Entry 3C5Z (X-ray diffraction, 2.55 A resolution); this record covers chains B and C of the 8 polymer chains in the assembly.

Chain B:
Protein: TCR B3K506 Beta Chain
Organism: Mus musculus
Amino-acid sequence (240 residues; each row starts with the number of its first residue):
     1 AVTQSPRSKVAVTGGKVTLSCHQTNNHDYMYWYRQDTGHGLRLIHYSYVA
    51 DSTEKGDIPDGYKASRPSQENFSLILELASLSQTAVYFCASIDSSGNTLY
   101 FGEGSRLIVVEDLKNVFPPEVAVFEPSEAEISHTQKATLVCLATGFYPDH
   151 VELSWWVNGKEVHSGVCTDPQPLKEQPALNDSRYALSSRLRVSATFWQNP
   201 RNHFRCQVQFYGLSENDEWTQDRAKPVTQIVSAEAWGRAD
Cystine bridges: Cys-21/Cys-89, Cys-141/Cys-206

Chain C:
Protein: H-2 class II histocompatibility antigen, A-B alpha chain
Organism: Mus musculus
UniProt: P14434 (HA2B_MOUSE); residues 1-182 here correspond to UniProt positions 27-208 (UniProt number = residue number + 26)
Amino-acid sequence (182 residues; numbered 1 to 182; the number before each row is that of its first residue):
     1 IEADHVGTYGISVYQSPGDIGQYTFEFDGDELFYVDLDKKETVWMLPEFG
    51 QLASFDPQGGLQNIAVVKHNLGVLTKRSNSTPATNEAPQATVFPKSPVLL
   101 GQPNTLICFVDNIFPPVINITWLRNSKSVADGVYETSFFVNRDYSFHKLS
   151 YLTFIPSDDDIYDCKVEHWGLEEPVLKHWEPE
Cystine bridges: Cys-108/Cys-164
UniProt features mapped onto this chain:
  - region: Glu-180 to Glu-182 (Connecting peptide)
  - glycosylation: Asn-119 (N-linked (GlcNAc...) asparagine)

How chain B and chain C interact:
Pairs across the interface (8; chain B residue first):
  Tyr-29(B) with Gln-62(C), hydrogen bond
  Tyr-46(B) with Gln-58(C); Gln-62(C), hydrogen bond
  Tyr-48(B) with Leu-61(C); Gln-62(C); Ala-65(C), hydrophobic
  Val-49(B) with Ala-65(C), hydrophobic
  Glu-54(B) with Gln-58(C)
Other interface residues (no listed pair), chain B (6 interface residues in all): Ser-94
Other interface residues (no listed pair), chain C (5 interface residues in all): Val-66

Summary:
The interface between chain B and chain C involves 6 residues on one side and 5 on the other; the contacts
include 2 hydrogen bonds. Polar pairs include Tyr-29(B)/Gln-62(C) and Tyr-46(B)/Gln-62(C).
Here chain B is TCR B3K506 Beta Chain and chain C is H-2 class II histocompatibility antigen, A-B alpha chain,
both from Mus musculus. Entry 3C5Z (Crystal structure of mouse MHC class II I-Ab/3K peptide complexed with
mouse TCR B3K506) was determined by X-ray diffraction, deposited together with 3C60 and 3C6L.
